Entry 5XKJ (X-ray diffraction, 3.48 A resolution); this record covers chains E and A of the 3 polymer chains in the assembly.

== Chain E ==
Name: Protein EPIDERMAL PATTERNING FACTOR 2
From: Arabidopsis thaliana
UniProt: Q8LC53 (EPF2_ARATH); residues 1-52 here correspond to UniProt positions 69-120 (UniProt number = residue number + 68)
Chain sequence (52 residues; row label = number of the first residue in the row):
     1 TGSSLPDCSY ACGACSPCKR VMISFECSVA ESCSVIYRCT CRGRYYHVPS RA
Disordered / not traced: 26-32
Cystine bridges: Cys-8/Cys-39, Cys-12/Cys-18, Cys-15/Cys-41
From the paper describing this entry:
  - contacts within the chain: Ala-11/Val-48

== Chain A ==
Name: LRR receptor-like serine/threonine-protein kinase ERL1
From: Arabidopsis thaliana
Notes: EC 2.7.11.1
UniProt: C0LGW6 (ERL1_ARATH); residue numbers follow UniProt; this construct covers 24-572
Chain sequence (555 residues; each row starts with the number of its first residue):
    24 SAMNNEGKAL MAIKGSFSNL VNMLLDWDDV HNSDLCSWRG VFCDNVSYSV VSLNLSSLNL
    84 GGEISPAIGD LRNLQSIDLQ GNKLAGQIPD EIGNCASLVY LDLSENLLYG DIPFSISKLK
   144 QLETLNLKNN QLTGPVPATL TQIPNLKRLD LAGNHLTGEI SRLLYWNEVL QYLGLRGNML
   204 TGTLSSDMCQ LTGLWYFDVR GNNLTGTIPE SIGNCTSFQI LDISYNQITG EIPYNIGFLQ
   264 VATLSLQGNR LTGRIPEVIG LMQALAVLDL SDNELVGPIP PILGNLSFTG KLYLHGNMLT
   324 GPIPSELGNM SRLSYLQLND NKLVGTIPPE LGKLEQLFEL NLANNRLVGP IPSNISSCAA
   384 LNQFNVHGNL LSGSIPLAFR NLGSLTYLNL SSNNFKGKIP VELGHIINLD KLDLSGNNFS
   444 GSIPLTLGDL EHLLILNLSR NHLSGQLPAE FGNLRSIQMI DVSFNLLSGV IPTELGQLQN
   504 LNSLILNNNK LHGKIPDQLT NCFTLVNLNV SFNNLSGIVP PMKNFSRFAP ASFVGNPYLC
   564 GNWVGSICGH HHHHH
Disordered / not traced: 24-27, 523, 542-578
Cystine bridges: Cys-212/Cys-238
Differences from the reference sequence: expression tag (573-578)
UniProt features mapped onto this chain:
  - glycosylation (N-linked (GlcNAc...) asparagine): Asn-68, Asn-77, Asn-226, Asn-237, Asn-308, Asn-332, Asn-377, Asn-412, Asn-441, Asn-460, Asn-532, Asn-537, Asn-547

== Interface between chain E and chain A ==
Residue-residue contacts (34; chain E residue first):
  Thr-1(E) / Phe-261(A)
  Thr-1(E) / Leu-284(A)
  Gly-2(E) / Gly-260(A)  hydrogen bond (backbone-backbone)
  Gly-2(E) / Gln-263(A)
  Gly-2(E) / Leu-284(A)
  Ser-3(E) / Leu-262(A)
  Ser-3(E) / Gln-263(A)
  Ser-3(E) / Leu-284(A)  hydrogen bond (backbone-backbone)
  Ser-3(E) / Met-285(A)
  Ser-3(E) / Gln-286(A)  hydrogen bond (side chain-backbone)
  Ser-3(E) / Ala-287(A)  hydrogen bond (side chain-backbone)
  Ser-4(E) / Ala-287(A)
  Leu-5(E) / Gln-286(A)
  Leu-5(E) / Phe-311(A)  hydrophobic
  Phe-25(E) / Trp-218(A)  hydrophobic
  Phe-25(E) / Ile-243(A)  hydrophobic
  Ser-34(E) / Thr-266(A)
  Val-35(E) / Ala-265(A)
  Val-35(E) / Thr-266(A)  hydrogen bond (backbone-side chain)
  Val-35(E) / Ala-289(A)  hydrophobic
  Ile-36(E) / Trp-218(A)  hydrophobic
  Ile-36(E) / Gln-242(A)
  Ile-36(E) / Ile-243(A)  hydrophobic
  Tyr-37(E) / Gln-242(A)
  Tyr-37(E) / Ala-265(A)  hydrophobic
  Tyr-37(E) / Ala-287(A)
  Tyr-37(E) / Ala-289(A)  hydrophobic
  Tyr-37(E) / Phe-311(A)
  His-47(E) / Gln-242(A)  hydrogen bond
  Ser-50(E) / Gln-263(A)
  Arg-51(E) / Thr-239(A)
  Ala-52(E) / Gly-236(A)
  Ala-52(E) / Thr-239(A)
  Ala-52(E) / Phe-261(A)  hydrophobic
Interface residues without a listed pair, chain A (20 interface residues in all): Asn-237, Leu-288, Val-290

== In short ==
14 residues of chain E and 20 residues of chain A are in contact; the contacts include 6 hydrogen bonds. Polar
pairs include Ser-3(E)/Gln-286(A), Ser-3(E)/Ala-287(A) and Val-35(E)/Thr-266(A). The paper reports contacts
within the chain involving Ala-11(E) and Val-48(E).
Chain E is Protein EPIDERMAL PATTERNING FACTOR 2 and chain A is LRR receptor-like serine/threonine-protein
kinase ERL1, both from Arabidopsis thaliana; the structure, Crystal structure of plant receptor ERL1-TMM in
complexe with EPF2, was determined by X-ray diffraction, deposited together with 5XJO and 5XKN.
